PDB entry 6M6A | electron microscopy, 5.00 A resolution (low resolution: residue-level contacts below are approximate; hydrogen-bond / salt-bridge calls are withheld) | chains M and N of the 8 polymer chains in the assembly

== Chain M ==
Protein: Transcription-repair-coupling factor
Organism: Thermus thermophilus (strain HB27 / ATCC BAA-163 / DSM 7039)
Notes: EC 3.6.4.-
UniProtKB: Q72KB4 (Q72KB4_THET2); numbering as in UniProt (aligned over 1-978)
Chain sequence (978 residues; numbered 1 to 978; the number before each row is that of its first residue):
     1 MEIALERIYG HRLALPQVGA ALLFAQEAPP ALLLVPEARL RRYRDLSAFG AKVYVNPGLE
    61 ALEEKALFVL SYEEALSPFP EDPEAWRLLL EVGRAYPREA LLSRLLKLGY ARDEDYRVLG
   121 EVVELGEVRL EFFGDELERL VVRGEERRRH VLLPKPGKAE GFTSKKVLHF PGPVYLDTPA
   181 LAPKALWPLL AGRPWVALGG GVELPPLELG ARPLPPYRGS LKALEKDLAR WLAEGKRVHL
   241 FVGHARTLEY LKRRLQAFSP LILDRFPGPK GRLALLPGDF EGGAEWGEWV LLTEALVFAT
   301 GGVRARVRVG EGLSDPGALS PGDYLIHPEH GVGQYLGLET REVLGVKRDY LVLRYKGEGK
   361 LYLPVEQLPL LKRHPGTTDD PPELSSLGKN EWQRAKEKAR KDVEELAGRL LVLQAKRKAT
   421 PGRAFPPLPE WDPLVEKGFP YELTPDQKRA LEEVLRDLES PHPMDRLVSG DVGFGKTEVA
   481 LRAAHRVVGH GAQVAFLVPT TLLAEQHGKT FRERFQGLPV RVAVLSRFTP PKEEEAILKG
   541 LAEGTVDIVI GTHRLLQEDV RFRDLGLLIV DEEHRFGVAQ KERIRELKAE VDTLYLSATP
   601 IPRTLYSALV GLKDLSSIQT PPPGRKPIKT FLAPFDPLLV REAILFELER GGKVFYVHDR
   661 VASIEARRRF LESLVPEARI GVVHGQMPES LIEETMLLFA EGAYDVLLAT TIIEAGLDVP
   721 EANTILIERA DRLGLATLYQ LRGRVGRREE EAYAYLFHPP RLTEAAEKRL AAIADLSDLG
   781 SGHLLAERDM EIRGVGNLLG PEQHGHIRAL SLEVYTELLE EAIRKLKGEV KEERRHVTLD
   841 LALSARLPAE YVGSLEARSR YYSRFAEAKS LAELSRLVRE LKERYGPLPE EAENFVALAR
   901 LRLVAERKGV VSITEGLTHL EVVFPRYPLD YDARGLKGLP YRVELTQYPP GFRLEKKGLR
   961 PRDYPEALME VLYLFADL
Not modelled in the structure: 1-321, 375-405, 797-810, 826-978
Reported in the primary citation:
  - catalytic residues: Glu572

== Chain N ==
Molecule: nontemplate strand DNA
Sequence (63 nucleotides; row label = number of the first residue in the row; numbers below 1 keep their minus sign (DC-23 is residue -23)):
   -23 CGAAAAGAAG CTTTGCTTAA TAATCCATAT GGTTGGGCTA CCTCTCCATG ACGGCGAATA
    37 CCC
Not modelled in the structure: -23 to 0, 16-26

== Interface between chain M and chain N ==
Residue-residue contacts (19):
  His574(M) with DG11(N); DG12(N)
  Gly577(M) with DG11(N)
  Val578(M) with DG11(N); DG12(N)
  Ala579(M) with DT10(N); DG11(N)
  Gln580(M) with DT10(N); DG11(N)
  Pro602(M) with DG13(N)
  Asp731(M) with DC14(N)
  Arg732(M) with DC14(N); DT15(N)
  Leu733(M) with DG13(N)
  Gly734(M) with DG13(N)
  Thr763(M) with DT15(N)
  Arg769(M) with DG13(N); DC14(N)
  Met790(M) with DG13(N)
Other interface residues (no listed pair), chain M (16 interface residues in all): Arg575, Phe576, Lys581

== Summary ==
16 residues of chain M face 6 of chain N across their interface. The paper reports the catalytic residue
Glu572(M).
Chain M is Transcription-repair-coupling factor (Thermus thermophilus (strain HB27 / ATCC BAA-163 / DSM 7039))
and chain N is nontemplate strand DNA; the structure, Cryo-EM structure of Thermus thermophilus Mfd in complex
with RNA polymerase, was determined by electron microscopy together with 6M6B and 6M6C from the same study.
